8DPH - chains B and E of the 5 polymer chains in the assembly; structure by electron microscopy, 3.20 A resolution.

[Chain B]
Name: G-alpha subunit q (Gi2-mini-Gq chimeric)
From: Homo sapiens
Sequence (246 residues; numbered 1 to 246; the number before each row is that of its first residue):
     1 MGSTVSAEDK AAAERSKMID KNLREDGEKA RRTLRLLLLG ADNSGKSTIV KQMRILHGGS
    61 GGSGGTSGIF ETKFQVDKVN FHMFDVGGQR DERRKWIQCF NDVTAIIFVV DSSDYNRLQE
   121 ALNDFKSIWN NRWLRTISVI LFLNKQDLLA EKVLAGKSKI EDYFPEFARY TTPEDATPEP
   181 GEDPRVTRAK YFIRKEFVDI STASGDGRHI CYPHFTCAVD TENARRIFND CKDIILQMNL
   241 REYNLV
Disordered / not traced: 1-4, 52-67, 88-92

[Chain E]
Name: Antibody fragment scFv16
From: Homo sapiens
Notes: antibody fragment or engineered binder
Sequence (267 residues; each row starts with the number of its first residue; note: 3 numbers in that range are skipped by the numbering (no residue carries them; nothing is unmodelled there); a row labelled like 120A-120O holds insertion residues (120A, then the next letters in order)):
     1 DVQLVESGGG LVQPGGSRKL SCSASGFAFS SFGMHWVRQA PEKGLEWVAY ISSGSGTIYY
    61 ADTVKGRFTI SRDDPKNTLF LQMTSLRSED TAMYYCVRSI YYYGSSPFDF WGQGTTLTVS
120A-120O SGGGGSGGGGSGGGG
   124 SDIVMTQATS SVPVTPGESV SISCRSSKSL LHSNGNTYLY WFLQRPGQSP QLLIYRMSNL
   184 ASGVPDRFSG SGSGTAFTLT ISRLEAEDVG VYYCMQHLEY PLTFGAGTKL ELKAAALEVL
   244 FQGPHHHHHH HH
Disordered / not traced: 1, 120A-120O, 138, 236-255
Disulfide bonds: Cys147-Cys217

[How chain B and chain E interact]
Contacting residue pairs (14):
  Ser6(B) with His155(E); Tyr161(E), hydrogen bond
  Ala7(B) with Tyr223(E), hydrophobic
  Glu8(B) with Tyr101(E); Tyr161(E); Tyr163(E), hydrogen bond; Arg179(E), salt bridge
  Asp9(B) with Asn157(E), hydrogen bond
  Lys10(B) with Tyr59(E)
  Ala11(B) with Tyr101(E), hydrophobic
  Glu14(B) with Ser52(E), hydrogen bond; Thr57(E)
  Arg15(B) with Ile100(E); Tyr101(E)
Interface residues without a listed pair, chain B (11 interface residues in all): Val5, Ala12, Met18
Interface residues without a listed pair, chain E (17 interface residues in all): Ser31, Ser53, Gly54, Tyr102, His220, Leu221

[In short]
11 residues of chain B and 17 residues of chain E are in contact; the contacts include 4 hydrogen bonds and 1
salt bridge. Polar pairs include Glu8(B)-Arg179(E), Ser6(B)-Tyr161(E) and Glu8(B)-Tyr163(E).
Here chain B is G-alpha subunit q (Gi2-mini-Gq chimeric) and chain E is Antibody fragment scFv16, both from
Homo sapiens. Entry 8DPH (Cryo-EM structure of the 5HT2C receptor (VGV isoform) bound to lorcaserin) was
determined by electron microscopy (same publication as 8DPF, 8DPG and 8DPI).
